2OTE - chain A; structure by X-ray diffraction, 1.47 A resolution.

[Chain A]
Molecule: GFP-like fluorescent chromoprotein cFP484
Organism: Clavularia sp
UniProtKB: Q9U6Y3 (GFPL_CLASP); residues 6-221 here correspond to UniProt positions 44-259 (UniProt number = residue number + 38)
Sequence (214 residues; row label = number of the first residue in the row; note: 2 numbers in that range are skipped by the numbering (no residue carries them; nothing is unmodelled there)):
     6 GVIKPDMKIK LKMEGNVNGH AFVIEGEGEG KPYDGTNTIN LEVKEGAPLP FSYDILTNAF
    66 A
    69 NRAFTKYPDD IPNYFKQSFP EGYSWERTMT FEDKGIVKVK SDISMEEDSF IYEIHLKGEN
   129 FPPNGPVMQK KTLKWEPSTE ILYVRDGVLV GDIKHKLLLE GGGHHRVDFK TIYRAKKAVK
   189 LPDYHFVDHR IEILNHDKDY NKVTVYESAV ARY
Glycans and other covalent adducts: covalent link Ala66-Asn69
Modified / non-standard residues: Ala66 ([(4Z)-2-[(1S)-1-aminoethyl]-4-(4-hydroxybenzylidene)-5-oxo-4,5-dihydro-1H-imidazol-1-yl]acetic acid; PIA)
Sequence notes: engineered mutation Asn42 (His80 in Q9U6Y3), Ile44 (Leu82 in Q9U6Y3), Thr62 (Ser100 in Q9U6Y3), Phe72 (Leu110 in Q9U6Y3), Pro80 (Ala118 in Q9U6Y3), Asn81 (Asp119 in Q9U6Y3), His123 (Arg161 in Q9U6Y3), Leu124 (Phe162 in Q9U6Y3), Lys125 (Asp163 in Q9U6Y3), Glu127 (Met165 in Q9U6Y3), Leu150 (Met188 in Q9U6Y3), Lys162 (Ser200 in Q9U6Y3), Lys164 (Ser202 in Q9U6Y3), His173 (Tyr211 in Q9U6Y3), Val175 (Cys213 in Q9U6Y3), Thr179 (Ser217 in Q9U6Y3), Arg182 (Lys220 in Q9U6Y3), Ala186 (Val224 in Q9U6Y3), Val213 (Leu251 in Q9U6Y3), Ser216 (Asn254 in Q9U6Y3); chromophore (66, 66, 66)
Reported in the primary citation:
  - conformationally variable residues (side-chain flip): Asn63, Arg70, Ser146, His197
  - contacts within the chain: Arg70-Glu215 (water-mediated contact)

[Overview]
From the paper: conformational variability at Asn63, Arg70 and Ser146 among others; contacts within the chain
involving Arg70 and Glu215.
Chain A is GFP-like fluorescent chromoprotein cFP484 (Clavularia sp); the structure, Crystal structure of a
monomeric cyan fluorescent protein in the photobleached state, was determined by X-ray diffraction (same
publication as 2OTB).
